PDB entry 7C8A | X-ray diffraction, 2.10 A resolution | chains A and F of the 10 polymer chains in the assembly

== Chain A (and F) ==
Protein: Peroxiredoxin
Organism: Aeropyrum pernix K1
Notes: EC 1.11.1.15; chain F of this document is another copy of the same molecule, construct and numbering; everything in this record applies to it too
Reference sequence: Q9Y9L0 (TDXH_AERPE); residue numbers follow UniProt; this construct covers 1-250
Amino-acid sequence (250 residues; each row starts with the number of its first residue):
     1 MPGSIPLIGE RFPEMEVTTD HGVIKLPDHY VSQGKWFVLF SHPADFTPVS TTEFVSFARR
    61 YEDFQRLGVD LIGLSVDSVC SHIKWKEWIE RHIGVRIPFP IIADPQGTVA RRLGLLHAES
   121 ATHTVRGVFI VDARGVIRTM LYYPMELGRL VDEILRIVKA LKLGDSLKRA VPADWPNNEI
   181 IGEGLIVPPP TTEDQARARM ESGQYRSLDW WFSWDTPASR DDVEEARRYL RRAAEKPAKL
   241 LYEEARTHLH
Not modelled in the structure: 1, 246-250
Differences from the reference sequence: engineered mutation Ser-50 (Cys in Q9Y9L0), Cys-80 (Phe in Q9Y9L0), Ser-207 (Cys in Q9Y9L0), Ser-213 (Cys in Q9Y9L0)
Swiss-Prot annotation at these positions:
  - binding site (substrate): Arg-126
Small-molecule neighbours:
  - 1-naphthalen-2-ylethanone (FL3), molecule 1: Pro-43, Ala-44, Thr-47, Ser-120, His-123, Met-145
  - 1-naphthalen-2-ylethanone (FL3), molecule 2: Ser-78, Val-79, Cys-80

== Chain A / chain F interface ==
Contacting residue pairs (35):
  Asp-45(A) / Cys-80(F)
  Phe-46(A) / Cys-80(F)
  Phe-46(A) / Lys-84(F)
  Val-76(A) / Pro-105(F)  hydrophobic
  Val-76(A) / Gln-106(F)
  Asp-77(A) / Asp-77(F)
  Asp-77(A) / Ser-78(F)  hydrogen bond (side chain-backbone)
  Asp-77(A) / Ser-81(F)
  Ser-78(A) / Ala-44(F)
  Ser-78(A) / Asp-77(F)  hydrogen bond
  Ser-78(A) / His-123(F)
  Cys-80(A) / Asp-45(F)
  Cys-80(A) / Phe-46(F)
  Ser-81(A) / Asp-77(F)
  Ser-81(A) / Ser-81(F)  hydrogen bond
  Lys-84(A) / Phe-46(F)
  Pro-105(A) / Val-76(F)  hydrophobic
  Pro-105(A) / Pro-105(F)
  Pro-105(A) / Gln-106(F)
  Pro-105(A) / Thr-122(F)
  Pro-105(A) / His-123(F)
  Gln-106(A) / Val-76(F)
  Gln-106(A) / Pro-105(F)
  Gln-106(A) / Gln-106(F)  hydrogen bond (backbone-side chain)
  Gln-106(A) / Gly-107(F)
  Gln-106(A) / Leu-116(F)
  Gln-106(A) / Ala-121(F)
  Gln-106(A) / Thr-122(F)  hydrogen bond (side chain-backbone)
  Gly-107(A) / Gln-106(F)
  Leu-116(A) / Gln-106(F)
  Ala-121(A) / Gln-106(F)
  Thr-122(A) / Pro-105(F)
  Thr-122(A) / Gln-106(F)
  His-123(A) / Ser-78(F)  hydrogen bond
  His-123(A) / Pro-105(F)
Interface residues without a listed pair, chain A (17 interface residues in all): Ala-44, Arg-91
Interface residues without a listed pair, chain F (17 interface residues in all): Arg-91

== Summary ==
Chain A and chain F each contribute 17 residues to their interface, with 6 hydrogen bonds. Polar pairs include
Asp-77(A)/Ser-78(F), Ser-81(A)/Ser-81(F) and Gln-106(A)/Gln-106(F). Bound to chain A:
1-naphthalen-2-ylethanone. UniProt lists substrate-binding residue Arg-126(A) on chain A.
Chain A and chain F are both Peroxiredoxin (Aeropyrum pernix K1); the structure, Peroxiredoxin from Aeropyrum
pernix K1 (ApPrx) C50S/F80C/C207S/C213S mutant modified with 2-(bromoacetyl)naphthalene(Naph@ApPrx*), was
determined by X-ray diffraction (same publication as 7C87, 7C89 and 7CQJ).
